5A9U - chain A; structure by X-ray diffraction, 1.60 A resolution.

Chain A:
Protein: Alk tyrosine kinase receptor
Source organism: Homo sapiens
Notes: EC 2.7.10.1; fragment: tyrosine kinase domain, residues 1093-1411
UniProtKB: Q9UM73 (ALK_HUMAN); residue numbers follow UniProt; this construct covers 1093-1411
Sequence (327 residues; row label = number of the first residue in the row):
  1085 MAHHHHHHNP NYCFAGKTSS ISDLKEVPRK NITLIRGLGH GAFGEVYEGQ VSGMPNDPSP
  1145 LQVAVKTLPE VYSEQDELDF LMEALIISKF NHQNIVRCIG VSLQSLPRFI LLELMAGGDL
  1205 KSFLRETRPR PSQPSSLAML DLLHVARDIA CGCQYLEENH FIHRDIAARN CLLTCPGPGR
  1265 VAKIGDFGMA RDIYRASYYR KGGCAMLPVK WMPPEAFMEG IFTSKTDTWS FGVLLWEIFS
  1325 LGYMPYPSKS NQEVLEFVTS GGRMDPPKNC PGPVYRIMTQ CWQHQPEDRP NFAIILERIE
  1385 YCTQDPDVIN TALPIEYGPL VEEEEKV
Unresolved in the structure: 1085-1092, 1125-1127, 1136-1143, 1280-1285, 1403-1411
Sequence notes: expression tag (1085-1092); engineered mutation Tyr1156 (Cys in Q9UM73)
Swiss-Prot annotation at these positions:
  - active site: Asp1249 (Proton acceptor)
  - binding site (ATP): His1124, Lys1150, Glu1197 to Met1199, Asp1270
  - modified residue (Phosphotyrosine): Tyr1096, Tyr1131, Tyr1278
  - natural variant: Gly1128 (G1128A: In NBLST3), Thr1151 (T1151M: In NBLST3), Met1166 (M1166R: In NBLST3), Ile1171 (I1171N: In NBLST3), Phe1174 (F1174C: In NBLST3; F1174I: In NBLST3; F1174L: In NBLST3; F1174V: In NBLST3), Arg1192 (R1192P: In NBLST3), Ala1234 (A1234T: In NBLST3), Phe1245 (F1245C: In NBLST3; F1245V: In NBLST3), Ile1250 (I1250T: In NBLST3), Arg1275 (R1275L: Observed in neuroblastoma; R1275Q: In NBLST3), Tyr1278 (Y1278S: In NBLST3)
Ligand contacts: PF-06463922 (5P8; (10R)-7-amino-12-fluoro-2,10,16-trimethyl-15-oxo-10,15,16,17-tetrahydro-2H-8,4-(metheno)pyrazolo[4,3-h][2,5,11]benzoxadiazacyclotetradecine-3-carbonitrile): Leu1122, Gly1123, Val1130, Ala1148, Lys1150, Val1180, Leu1196, Glu1197, Leu1198, Met1199, Ala1200, Gly1202, Asp1203, Arg1253, Asn1254, Cys1255, Leu1256, Gly1269, Asp1270
What the authors report for this chain:
  - mutagenesis - C1156Y: unchanged binding to PF-06463922
  - binding site for PF-06463922: Leu1198
  - mutagenesis - C1156Y/L1198F: decreased binding to PF-06463922
  - mutagenesis - C1156Y (5.6-fold), C1156Y/L1198F (1.7-fold): increased catalytic activity
  - disease-associated variants - C1156Y: increased growth in response to crizotinib (citing earlier work)
  - mutagenesis - C1156Y/L1198F: increased growth in response to lorlatinib

In short:
Bound to chain A: PF-06463922. From UniProt: active-site residue Asp1249 and 6 ATP-binding residues. From the
paper: a binding site for PF-06463922 at Leu1198; C1156Y and C1156Y/L1198F increase catalytic activity.
Chain A is Alk tyrosine kinase receptor (Homo sapiens); the structure, Structure of C1156Y Mutant Human
Anaplastic Lymphoma Kinase in Complex with PF-06463922 ((10R)-7-amino-12-fluoro-2,10,16-trimethyl-
15-oxo-10,15,16,17-tetrahydro-2H-8,4-(metheno)pyrazolo(4,3-h)(2,5,11)
benzoxadiazacyclotetradecine-3-carbonitrile), was determined by X-ray diffraction (same publication as 5AA8,
5AA9, 5AAA, 5AAB and 5AAC).
